Entry 4YR3 (X-ray diffraction, 2.00 A resolution); this record covers chains A and P of the 3 polymer chains in the assembly.

# Chain A
Molecule: DNA polymerase eta
Source organism: Homo sapiens
Notes: EC 2.7.7.7
UniProtKB: Q9Y253 (POLH_HUMAN); numbering as in UniProt (aligned over 1-432)
Sequence (435 residues; row label = number of the first residue in the row; numbers below 1 keep their minus sign (Gly-2 is residue -2)):
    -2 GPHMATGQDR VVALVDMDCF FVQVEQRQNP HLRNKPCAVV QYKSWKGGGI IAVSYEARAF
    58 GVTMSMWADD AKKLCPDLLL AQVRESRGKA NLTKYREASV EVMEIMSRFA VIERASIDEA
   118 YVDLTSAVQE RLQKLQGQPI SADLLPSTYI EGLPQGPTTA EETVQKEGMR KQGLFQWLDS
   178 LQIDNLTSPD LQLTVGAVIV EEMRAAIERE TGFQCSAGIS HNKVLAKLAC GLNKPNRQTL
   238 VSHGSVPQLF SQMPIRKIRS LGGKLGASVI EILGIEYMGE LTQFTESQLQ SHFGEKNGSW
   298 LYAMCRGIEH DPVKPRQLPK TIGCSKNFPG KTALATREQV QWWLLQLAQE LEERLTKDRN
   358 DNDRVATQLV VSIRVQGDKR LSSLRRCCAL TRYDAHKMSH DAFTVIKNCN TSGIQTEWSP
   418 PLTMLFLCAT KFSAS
Not modelled in the structure: 154-159, 374-377, 412
Differences from the reference sequence: expression tag (-2 to 0); engineered mutation Met61 (Arg in Q9Y253)
Metal / ion sites: Ca2+ site 1: Asp13, Met14, Asp115 (together with 2'-deoxycytidine-5'-triphosphate); Ca2+ site 2: Asp13, Asp115, Glu116 (together with 2'-deoxycytidine-5'-triphosphate) (shared with DT8(P) of chain P)
Ligand contacts: 2'-deoxycytidine-5'-triphosphate (DCP): Asp13, Met14, Asp15, Cys16, Phe17, Phe18, Ile48, Ala49, Tyr52, Arg55, Met61, Ile114, Asp115, Lys231
Swiss-Prot annotation at these positions:
  - binding site (Mg(2+)): Asp13, Met14, Asp115, Glu116
  - binding site (Mn(2+)): Asp13, Met14, Asp115, Glu116
  - natural variant: Val37 (deletion: In XPV), Leu75 (deletion: In XPV), Arg93 (R93P: In XPV), Arg111 (R111H: In XPV), Thr122 (T122P: In XPV), Gly153 (G153D: In a breast cancer sample), Thr191 (T191P: In XPV), Gly263 (G263V: In XPV), Val266 (V266D: In XPV), Gly295 (G295R: In XPV), Arg361 (R361S: In XPV)
  - mutagenesis: Tyr52 (Y52A/F: Reduces DNA polymerase activity; Y52E: Reduces DNA polymerase activity. Increases fidelity of replication and reduces translesion bypass), Ser62 (S62G: Increased DNA polymerase activity and translesion bypass compared to wild-type), Ala68 (A68S/V: Severe reduction in thymine dimer translesion bypass), Asn324 to Pro326 (Reduces binding to chromatin and to monoubiquitinated PCNA. Abolishes binding to monoubiquitinated PCNA; when associated with 705-E--H-713 Del)
Reported in the primary citation:
  - mutagenesis - R61M: decreased catalytic activity on 2'-deoxycytidine-5'-triphosphate
  - mutagenesis - R61M: decreased catalytic activity on dCTP insertion opposite G
  - binding site for the 12-nt DNA strand: Gln38
  - mutagenesis - R61M: decreased catalytic activity on dCTP insertion opposite unmodified G
  - mutagenesis - R61M: decreased catalytic activity on dCTP incorporation opposite 8-oxoG
  - mutagenesis - R61M: decreased catalytic activity on dATP insertion post-8-oxoG

# Chain P
Molecule: 8-nt DNA strand
Sequence (8 nucleotides; numbered 1 to 8; the number before each row is that of its first residue):
     1 AGCGTCAT
Metal / ion sites: Ca2+: DT8 (together with 2'-deoxycytidine-5'-triphosphate) (shared with Asp13(A), Asp115(A), Glu116(A) of chain A)

# Interface between chain A and chain P
Pairs across the interface - 19 pairs, chain A then chain P:
  Ser113(A) - DT8(P)  hydrogen bond to the phosphate
  Asp115(A) - DT8(P)  phosphate contact
  Glu116(A) - DT8(P)  phosphate contact
  Lys224(A) - DT8(P)  salt bridge to the phosphate
  Arg256(A) - DA7(P)  phosphate contact
  Ser257(A) - DC6(P)  phosphate contact
  Ser257(A) - DA7(P)  hydrogen bond to the phosphate
  Leu258(A) - DA7(P)  phosphate contact
  Gly259(A) - DA7(P)  hydrogen bond to the phosphate
  Gly260(A) - DC6(P)  phosphate contact
  Gly260(A) - DA7(P)  phosphate contact
  Lys261(A) - DT5(P)  salt bridge to the phosphate
  Lys261(A) - DC6(P)  hydrogen bond to the phosphate
  Leu262(A) - DC6(P)  hydrogen bond to the phosphate
  Arg382(A) - DG2(P)  sugar contact
  Arg382(A) - DC3(P)  hydrogen bond to the phosphate
  Arg383(A) - DG2(P)  phosphate contact
  Arg383(A) - DC3(P)  salt bridge to the phosphate
  Cys384(A) - DG2(P)  hydrogen bond to the phosphate
Other interface residues (no listed pair), chain A (16 interface residues in all): Ile255, Leu381
Other interface residues (no listed pair), chain P (7 interface residues in all): DA1

# Summary
Chain A and chain P form an interface of 16 and 7 residues respectively, with 7 hydrogen bonds and 3 salt
bridges. Among the polar pairs are Ser113(A)-DT8(P), Ser257(A)-DA7(P) and Gly259(A)-DA7(P). Chain A binds
2'-deoxycytidine-5'-triphosphate. The paper reports a binding site for the 12-nt DNA strand at Gln38(A); R61M
of chain A reduces catalytic activity on 2'-deoxycytidine-5'-triphosphate.
Here chain A is DNA polymerase eta (Homo sapiens) and chain P is an 8-nt DNA strand. Entry 4YR3 (Mutant Human
DNA Polymerase Eta R61M Inserting dCTP Opposite Template G) was determined by X-ray diffraction together with
4YP3, 4YQW, 4YR0 and 4YR2 from the same study.
